PDB entry 1I3Q | X-ray diffraction, 3.10 A resolution | chains B and L of the 10 polymer chains in the assembly

== Chain B ==
Protein: DNA-directed RNA polymerase II 140KD polypeptide
Source organism: Saccharomyces cerevisiae
Notes: EC 2.7.7.6
UniProtKB: P08518 (RPB2_YEAST); residues 1-1224 here = UniProt positions 1-1224
Sequence (1224 residues; numbered 1 to 1224; the number before each row is that of its first residue):
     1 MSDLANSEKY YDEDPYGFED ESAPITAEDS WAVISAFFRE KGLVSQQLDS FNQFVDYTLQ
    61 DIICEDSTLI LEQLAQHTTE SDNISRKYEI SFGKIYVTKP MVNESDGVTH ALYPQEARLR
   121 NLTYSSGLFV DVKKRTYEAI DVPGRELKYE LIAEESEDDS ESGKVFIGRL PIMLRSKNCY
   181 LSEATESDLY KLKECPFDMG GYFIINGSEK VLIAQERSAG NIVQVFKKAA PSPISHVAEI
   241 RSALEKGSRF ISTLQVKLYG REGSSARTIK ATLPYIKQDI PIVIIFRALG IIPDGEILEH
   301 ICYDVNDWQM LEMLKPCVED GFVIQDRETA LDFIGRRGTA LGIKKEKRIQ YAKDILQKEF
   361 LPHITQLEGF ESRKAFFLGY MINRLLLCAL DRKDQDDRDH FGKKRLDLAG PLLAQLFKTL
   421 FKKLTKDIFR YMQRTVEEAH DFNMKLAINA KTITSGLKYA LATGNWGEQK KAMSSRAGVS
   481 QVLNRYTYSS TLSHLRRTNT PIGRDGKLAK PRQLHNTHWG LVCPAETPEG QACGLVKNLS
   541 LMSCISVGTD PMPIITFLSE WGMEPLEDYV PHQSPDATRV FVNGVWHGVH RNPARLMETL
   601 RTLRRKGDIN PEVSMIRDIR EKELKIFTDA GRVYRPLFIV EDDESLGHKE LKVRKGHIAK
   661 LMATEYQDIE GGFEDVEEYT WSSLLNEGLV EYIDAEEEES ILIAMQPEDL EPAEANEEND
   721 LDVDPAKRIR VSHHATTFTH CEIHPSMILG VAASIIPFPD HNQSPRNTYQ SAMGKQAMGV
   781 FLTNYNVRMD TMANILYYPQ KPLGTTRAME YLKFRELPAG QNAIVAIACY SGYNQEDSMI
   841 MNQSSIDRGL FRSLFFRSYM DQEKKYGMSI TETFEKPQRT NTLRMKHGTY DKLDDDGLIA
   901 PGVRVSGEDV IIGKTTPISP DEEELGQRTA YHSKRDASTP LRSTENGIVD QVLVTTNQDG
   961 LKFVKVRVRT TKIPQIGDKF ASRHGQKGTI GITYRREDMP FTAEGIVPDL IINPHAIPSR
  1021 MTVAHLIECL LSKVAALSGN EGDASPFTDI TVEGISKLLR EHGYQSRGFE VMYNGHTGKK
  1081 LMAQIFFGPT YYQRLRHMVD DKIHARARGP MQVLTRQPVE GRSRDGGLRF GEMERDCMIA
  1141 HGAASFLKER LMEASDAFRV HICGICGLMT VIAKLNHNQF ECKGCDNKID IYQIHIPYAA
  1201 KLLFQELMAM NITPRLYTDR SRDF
Unresolved in the structure: 1-19, 71-88, 139-163, 336-344, 438-445, 468-476, 503-508, 669-677, 713-721, 920-932, 1111-1126
Metal / ion sites: Zn2+: Cys-1163, Cys-1166, Cys-1182, Cys-1185

== Chain L ==
Protein: DNA-directed RNA polymerase II 7.7KD polypeptide
Source organism: Saccharomyces cerevisiae
Notes: EC 2.7.7.6
UniProtKB: P40422 (RPC10_YEAST); numbering as in UniProt (aligned over 1-70)
Sequence (70 residues; numbered 1 to 70; the number before each row is that of its first residue):
     1 MSREGFQIPT NLDAAAAGTS QARTATLKYI CAECSSKLSL SRTDAVRCKD CGHRILLKAR
    61 TKRLVQFEAR
Unresolved in the structure: 1-24
Curated features (UniProtKB/Swiss-Prot):
  - zinc finger: Cys-31 to Cys-51 (C4-type)
  - binding site (Zn(2+)): Cys-31, Cys-34, Cys-48, Cys-51
Metal / ion sites: Zn2+: Cys-34, Cys-51

== Chain B / chain L interface ==
Residue-residue contacts (39; chain B residue first):
  Glu-104(B) with Arg-54(L), salt bridge
  Asp-106(B) with Arg-47(L), hydrogen bond (backbone-side chain)
  His-110(B) with Arg-54(L)
  Arg-120(B) with Arg-54(L)
  Lys-193(B) with Ala-32(L)
  Arg-852(B) with Arg-70(L), hydrogen bond (side chain-backbone)
  Lys-892(B) with Arg-63(L)
  Asp-894(B) with Lys-58(L), salt bridge
  Asp-896(B) with Tyr-29(L), hydrogen bond; Lys-58(L), salt bridge
  Leu-898(B) with Lys-58(L), hydrogen bond (backbone-side chain)
  Ile-899(B) with Lys-58(L)
  Ala-900(B) with Arg-60(L); Thr-61(L), hydrogen bond (backbone-side chain)
  Pro-901(B) with Lys-58(L); Ala-59(L); Thr-61(L)
  Gly-902(B) with Thr-61(L), hydrogen bond (backbone-side chain); Val-65(L)
  Val-903(B) with Thr-61(L), hydrogen bond (backbone-side chain); Arg-63(L)
  Arg-904(B) with Val-65(L); Gln-66(L), hydrogen bond (side chain-backbone); Phe-67(L); Glu-68(L), salt bridge
  Ile-948(B) with Phe-67(L), hydrophobic
  Gln-951(B) with Leu-57(L)
  Val-952(B) with Leu-57(L); Lys-58(L), hydrogen bond (backbone-backbone)
  Leu-953(B) with Leu-56(L)
  Val-954(B) with Tyr-29(L), hydrophobic; Val-46(L); Arg-54(L); Ile-55(L), hydrogen bond (backbone-backbone); Leu-56(L), hydrogen bond (backbone-backbone)
  Thr-955(B) with Val-46(L); Arg-54(L), hydrogen bond (side chain-backbone); Ile-55(L)
  Thr-956(B) with Val-46(L)
Other interface residues (no listed pair), chain B (25 interface residues in all): Gly-107, Glu-875
Other interface residues (no listed pair), chain L (19 interface residues in all): Arg-42
Interface features reported in the paper:
  - specific contacts: Arg-852(B)/Arg-70(L)

== Summary ==
25 residues of chain B face 19 of chain L across their interface; the contacts include 12 hydrogen bonds and 4
salt bridges. Polar pairs include Glu-104(B)/Arg-54(L), Asp-894(B)/Lys-58(L) and Asp-896(B)/Lys-58(L). The
paper describes a contact between Arg-852(B) and Arg-70(L).
Chain B is DNA-directed RNA polymerase II 140KD polypeptide and chain L is DNA-directed RNA polymerase II
7.7KD polypeptide, both from Saccharomyces cerevisiae; the structure, RNA polymerase II crystal form I at 3.1
A resolution, was determined by X-ray diffraction, deposited together with 1I50.
